PDB entry 7V3W | X-ray diffraction, 3.21 A resolution | chains A and D

== Chain A (and D) ==
Molecule: VpsR
From: Vibrio cholerae
Notes: chain D of this document is another copy of the same molecule, construct and numbering; everything in this record applies to it too
Reference sequence: Q9AQ41 (Q9AQ41_VIBCL); residue numbers follow UniProt; this construct covers 1-382
Sequence (399 residues; each row starts with the number of its first residue; numbers below 1 keep their minus sign (His-16 is residue -16)):
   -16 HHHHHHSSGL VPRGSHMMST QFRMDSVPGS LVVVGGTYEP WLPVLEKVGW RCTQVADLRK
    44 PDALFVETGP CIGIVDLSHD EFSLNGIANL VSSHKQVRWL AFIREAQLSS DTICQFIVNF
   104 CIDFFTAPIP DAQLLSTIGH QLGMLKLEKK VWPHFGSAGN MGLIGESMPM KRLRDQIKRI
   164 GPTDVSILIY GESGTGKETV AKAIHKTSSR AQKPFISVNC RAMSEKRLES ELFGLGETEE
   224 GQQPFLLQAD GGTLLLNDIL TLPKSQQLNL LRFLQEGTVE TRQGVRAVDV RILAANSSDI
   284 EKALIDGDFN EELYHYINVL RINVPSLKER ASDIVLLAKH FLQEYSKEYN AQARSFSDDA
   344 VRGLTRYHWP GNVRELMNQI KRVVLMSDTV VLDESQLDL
Disordered / not traced: -16 to 8 (chain D: -16 to 6)
Construct notes: expression tag (-16 to 0)
Small-molecule neighbours: ATP (adenosine-5'-triphosphate): Ser176, Gly177, Thr178, Gly179, Lys180, Glu181, Ser200, Asn202, Asn240, Asp241, Ser280, Arg357

== How chain A and chain D interact ==
Residue-residue contacts (107; chain A residue first):
  Asp40(A) with Gln258(D); Glu259(D)
  Leu41(A) with Gln258(D)
  Arg42(A) with Arg255(D); Gln258(D), hydrogen bond
  Asp45(A) with Tyr299(D)
  Ser66(A) with Val271(D), hydrogen bond (side chain-backbone); Asp272(D)
  Leu67(A) with Asp272(D), hydrogen bond (backbone-side chain)
  Asn68(A) with Asp167(D); Val168(D); Ser169(D); Val273(D), hydrogen bond (side chain-backbone); Arg274(D); Ile275(D)
  Ala71(A) with Val168(D)
  Asn72(A) with Val168(D); Ser169(D), hydrogen bond (side chain-backbone); Val302(D)
  Ser75(A) with Val302(D)
  Val80(A) with Val101(D)
  Leu83(A) with Phe103(D), hydrophobic
  Ile96(A) with Asp167(D)
  Cys97(A) with Leu130(D); Val134(D), hydrophobic
  Gln98(A) with Val134(D); Pro165(D)
  Ile100(A) with Val80(D); Met127(D), hydrophobic; Leu130(D), hydrophobic
  Val101(A) with Val80(D)
  Phe103(A) with Gln79(D); Phe103(D), hydrophobic
  Ile105(A) with Ile105(D), hydrophobic; Gln124(D), hydrogen bond (backbone-side chain); Met127(D)
  Asp106(A) with His123(D); Met127(D)
  Phe107(A) with Gly126(D); Met127(D), hydrophobic
  Gln116(A) with His123(D), hydrogen bond
  Ser119(A) with Ser119(D), hydrogen bond; His123(D), hydrogen bond
  Thr120(A) with His123(D), hydrogen bond (backbone-side chain)
  His123(A) with Asp106(D); Gln116(D), hydrogen bond; Ser119(D); Thr120(D); His123(D)
  Gln124(A) with Ile105(D), hydrogen bond (side chain-backbone)
  Met127(A) with Ile100(D), hydrophobic; Phe103(D); Ile105(D); Asp106(D); Phe107(D), hydrophobic
  Leu130(A) with Cys97(D)
  Lys133(A) with Ser93(D), hydrogen bond (side chain-backbone); Asp94(D), hydrogen bond (side chain-backbone); Cys97(D), hydrogen bond; Gln98(D)
  Arg162(A) with Gln98(D)
  Pro165(A) with Thr95(D), hydrogen bond (backbone-side chain); Gln98(D)
  Thr166(A) with Gln98(D); Val101(D)
  Asp167(A) with Thr95(D), hydrogen bond
  Val168(A) with Leu67(D); Ala71(D), hydrophobic; Phe99(D), hydrophobic
  Ser169(A) with Asn68(D), hydrogen bond
  Glu175(A) with Glu284(D)
  Ser192(A) with Asp94(D); Thr95(D)
  Leu257(A) with Asn68(D)
  Asp282(A) with Tyr173(D), hydrogen bond; Arg304(D), salt bridge
  Ile283(A) with Arg304(D)
  Glu284(A) with Gln159(D), hydrogen bond; Tyr173(D); Arg304(D); Ile305(D); Asn306(D)
  Lys285(A) with Tyr173(D), hydrogen bond (backbone-side chain); Asn306(D)
  Leu287(A) with Arg155(D)
  Ile288(A) with Pro152(D); Arg155(D), hydrogen bond (backbone-side chain); Gln159(D); Ile305(D), hydrophobic; Asn306(D)
  Asp289(A) with Arg155(D), hydrogen bond (backbone-side chain); Asn306(D); Glu312(D)
  Gly290(A) with Arg155(D)
  Glu294(A) with Arg162(D), salt bridge
  His298(A) with Asn72(D); Ser76(D)
  Tyr299(A) with Asn68(D); Asn72(D)
  Val302(A) with Ala71(D), hydrophobic; Asn72(D)
  Lys311(A) with Glu284(D), salt bridge; Ile288(D); Glu294(D), salt bridge
  Glu312(A) with Glu294(D)
  His351(A) with Ile288(D), hydrogen bond (side chain-backbone); Asp289(D), salt bridge
Interface residues without a listed pair, chain A (60 interface residues in all): Ser76, Trp82, Ser93, Thr95, Gly126, Glu131, Pro353
Interface residues without a listed pair, chain D (65 interface residues in all): Ser75, Lys133, Leu156, Thr166, Ser192, Arg193, Lys196, Leu287, His298, Pro308

== In short ==
The interface between chain A and chain D involves 60 residues on one side and 65 on the other, with 24
hydrogen bonds and 5 salt bridges. Polar contacts include Asp282(A)-Arg304(D), Glu294(A)-Arg162(D) and
Lys311(A)-Glu284(D). Bound to chain A: ATP.
Both chains are VpsR (Vibrio cholerae). Entry 7V3W (Crystal Structure of VpsR display novel dimeric
architecture and c-di-GMP binding: mechanistic implications in oligomerization, ATPase ...) was determined by
X-ray diffraction, deposited together with 7V2B, 7V2V and 7V4E.
